4LF8 - chains A and L of the 21 polymer chains in the assembly; structure by X-ray diffraction, 3.15 A resolution.

[Chain A]
Molecule: 16S rRNA
From: Thermus thermophilus
Sequence (1522 nucleotides; row label = number of the first residue in the row; note: 42 numbers in that range are skipped by the numbering (no residue carries them; nothing is unmodelled there); a row labelled like 190A-190L holds insertion residues (190A, then the next letters in order); numbering starts at 0):
     0 UUUGUUGGAG AGUUUGAUCC UGGCUCAGGG UGAACGCUGG CGGCGUGCCU AAGACAUGCA
    60 AGUCGUGCGG G
    73 CCGCGGGGUU UU
    88 ACUCCG
    95 UGGUC
   101 AGCGGCGGAC GGGUGAGUAA CGCGUGGGU
  129A G
   130 ACCUACCCGG AAGAGGGGGA CAACCCGGGG AAACUCGGGC UAAUCCCCCA UGUGGACCCG
   190 C
190A-190L CCCUUGGGGUGU
   191 GUCCAAAGGG CUUU
   216 GCCCGCUUCC GGAUGGGCCC GCGUCCCAUC AGCUAGUUGG UGGGGUAAUG GCCCACCAAG
   276 GCGACGACGG GUAGCCGGUC UGAGAGGAUG GCCGGCCACA GGGGCACUGA GACACGGGCC
   336 CCACUCCUAC GGGAGGCAGC AGUUAGGAAU CUUCCGCAAU GGGCGCAAGC CUGACGGAGC
   396 GACGCCGCUU GGAGGAAGAA GCCCUUCGGG GUGUAAACUC CUGAA
   442 CCCGGGACGA AACCCCCGAC GA
   474 GGGGACUGAC GGUACCGGG
   494 GUAAUAGCGC CGGCCAACUC CGUGCCAGCA GCCGCGGUAA UACGGAGGGC GCGAGCGUUA
   554 CCCGGAUUCA CUGGGCGUAA AGGGCGUGUA GGCGGCCUGG GGCGUCCCAU GUGAAAGACC
   614 ACGGCUCAAC CGUGGGGGAG CGUGGGAUAC GCUCAGGCUA GACGGUGGGA GAGGGUGGUG
   674 GAAUUCCCGG AGUAGCGGUG AAAUGCGCAG AUACCGGGAG GAACGCCGAU GGCGAAGGCA
   734 GCCACCUGGU CCACCCGUGA CGCUGAGGCG CGAAAGCGUG GGGAGCAAAC CGGAUUAGAU
   794 ACCCGGGUAG UCCACGCCCU AAACGAUGCG CGCUAGGUCU CUGGGUCU
   848 CCUGGGGGCC GAAGCUAACG CGUUAAGCGC GCCGCCUGGG GAGUACGGCC GCAAGGCUGA
   908 AACUCAAAGG AAUUGACGGG GGCCCGCACA AGCGGUGGAG CAUGUGGUUU AAUUCGAAGX
   968 AACGCGAAGA ACCUUACCAG GCCUUGACAU GCUAGG
 1003A G
  1004 AACCCGGGUG AAAGCCUGGG GUGCCCC
1030A-1030D GCGA
  1031 GGGGAGCCCU AGCACAGGUG CUGCAUGGCC GUCGUCAGCU CGUGCCGUGA GGUGUUGGGU
  1091 UAAGUCCCGC AACGAGCGCA ACCCCCGCCG UUAGUUGCCA GCGGUUCGGC CGGGCACUCU
  1151 AACGGGACUG CCCGCGAAA
  1171 GCGGGAGGAA GGAGGGGACG ACGUCUGGUC AGCAUGGCCC UUACGGCCUG GGCGACACAC
  1231 GUGCUACAAU GCCCACUACA AAGCGAUGCC ACCCGGCAAC GGGGAGCUAA UCGCAAAAAG
  1291 GUGGGCCCAG UUCGGAUUGG GGUCUGCAAC CCGACCCCAU GAAGCCGGAA UCGCUAGUAA
  1351 UCGCGGAUCA G
 1361A C
  1362 CAUGCCGCGG UGAAUACGUU CCCGGGCCUU GUACACACXG CCXGUXACGC CAUGGGAGCG
  1422 GGCUCUACCC GAAGUCGCCG GG
  1446 AGCCUACGGG
  1459 CAGGCGCCGA GGGUAGGGCC CGUGACUGGG GCGAAGUCGU AACAAGGUAG CUGUACCGGA
  1519 AGGUGCGGCU GGAUCCACUC CUUUCU
Not modelled in the structure: 0-4, 1534-1540
Modified / non-standard residues: PSU (pseudouridine-5'-monophosphate) at position 516, 7MG (7N-methyl-8-hydroguanosine-5'-monophosphate) at position 527, M2G (N2-dimethylguanosine-5'-monophosphate) at position 966, 5MC (5-methylcytidine-5'-monophosphate) at position 967, 2MG (2N-methylguanosine-5'-monophosphate) at position 1207, 5MC (5-methylcytidine-5'-monophosphate) at position 1400, 4OC (4n,o2'-methylcytidine-5'-monophosphate) at position 1402, 5MC (5-methylcytidine-5'-monophosphate) at position 1404, 5MC (5-methylcytidine-5'-monophosphate) at position 1407, UR3 (3-methyluridine-5'-monophoshate) at position 1498, PSU (pseudouridine-5'-monophosphate) at position 1540, PSU (pseudouridine-5'-monophosphate) at position 1541
Sequence notes: conflict C1534 (A2157 in M26923.1), A1535 (C2158 in M26923.1)
Bound ions: Mg2+ site 1 near U5 (its only coordinating residue here); Mg2+ site 2 near U12 (its only coordinating residue here); Mg2+ site 3: U12, A914; Mg2+ site 4 near G21 (its only coordinating residue here); Mg2+ site 5 near A53 (its only coordinating residue here); Mg2+ site 6 near G61 (its only coordinating residue here); Mg2+ site 7 near G107 (its only coordinating residue here); Mg2+ site 8 near G113 (its only coordinating residue here); Mg2+ site 9: G115, A116, G117, G289; Mg2+ site 10: A116, G117, G289; Mg2+ site 11: C121, G124, U125, G236; K+ site 1 near G167 (its only coordinating residue here); 81 more Mg2+ sites not listed; 6 more K+ sites not listed
Small-molecule neighbours:
  - paromomycin (PAR), molecule 1: U30, G31, C48, U49, U304, G306, C554, C555
  - paromomycin (PAR), molecule 2: G31, C47, C48, A50, A51, G52, A53, G113, U114, G115, A353, C355, A356, U358, U359, A360, G361, U365, C366
  - paromomycin (PAR), molecule 3: A119, A120, C121, G122, C123, G236, C237, G238, U239, C240, C241, C242, G281, A282, G284
  - paromomycin (PAR), molecule 4: G567, G568, C569, G570, G575, G821, C822, G874, C875, C877, C879, C880
  - paromomycin (PAR), molecule 5: G610, A611, C612, C613, A614, A622, C623, C624, G625, U626
  - paromomycin (PAR), molecule 6: G661, G662, A663, G664, G666, G667, C739, U740, G741, G742, U743
  - paromomycin (PAR), molecule 7: U669, G670, G671, U672, G673, G714, A715, A716, C717, C805, C806, A807
  - paromomycin (PAR), molecule 8: G1061, U1062, U1065, C1066, A1188, C1189, G1190
  - paromomycin (PAR), molecule 9: G1405, U1406, 5MC_1407, A1408, C1409, G1489, C1490, G1491, A1492, A1493, G1494, U1495, C1496

[Chain L]
Name: ribosomal protein S12
From: Thermus thermophilus
UniProt: F6DEQ7 (F6DEQ7_THETG); numbering as in UniProt (aligned over 1-135)
Amino-acid sequence (135 residues; each row starts with the number of its first residue):
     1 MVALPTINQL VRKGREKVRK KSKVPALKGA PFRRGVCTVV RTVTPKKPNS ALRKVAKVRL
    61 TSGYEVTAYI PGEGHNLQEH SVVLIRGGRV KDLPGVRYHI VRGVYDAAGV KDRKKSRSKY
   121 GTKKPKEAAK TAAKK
Not modelled in the structure: 1-4, 130-135
Modified / non-standard residues: Asp92 ((3s)-3-(methylsulfanyl)-l-aspartic acid; 0TD)
Bound ions: Mg2+: Pro48, Asn49 (shared with G529(A) of chain A)

[Chain A / chain L interface]
Residue-residue contacts (128; chain A residue first):
  C23(A) - Lys23(L)  phosphate contact
  U24(A) - Lys23(L)  salt bridge to the phosphate
  A33(A) - Pro31(L)  sugar contact
  A33(A) - Phe32(L)  base contact
  C34(A) - Phe32(L)  sugar contact
  C34(A) - Val101(L)  sugar contact
  C34(A) - Val104(L)  phosphate contact
  G35(A) - Val104(L)  sugar contact
  G35(A) - Ser118(L)  hydrogen bond to the sugar
  G35(A) - Gly121(L)  sugar contact
  C36(A) - Arg117(L)  hydrogen bond to the sugar
  C36(A) - Ser118(L)  sugar contact
  C36(A) - Thr122(L)  sugar contact
  C36(A) - Lys123(L)  salt bridge to the phosphate
  C36(A) - Lys124(L)  hydrogen bond to the phosphate
  U37(A) - Lys123(L)  phosphate contact
  U37(A) - Lys124(L)  hydrogen bond to the phosphate
  C241(A) - Arg19(L)  hydrogen bond to the sugar
  G302(A) - Lys17(L)  salt bridge to the phosphate
  A303(A) - Lys17(L)  salt bridge to the phosphate
  G362(A) - Lys28(L)  hydrogen bond to the sugar
  G362(A) - Arg33(L)  phosphate contact
  G362(A) - Arg34(L)  salt bridge to the phosphate
  G362(A) - Thr61(L)  phosphate contact
  A363(A) - Lys28(L)  hydrogen bond to the base
  A363(A) - Ala30(L)  base contact
  A363(A) - Pro31(L)  base contact
  A363(A) - Phe32(L)  base contact
  A363(A) - Arg33(L)  salt bridge to the phosphate
  A363(A) - Arg34(L)  salt bridge to the phosphate
  A363(A) - Thr61(L)  hydrogen bond to the phosphate
  A363(A) - Leu84(L)  sugar contact
  A363(A) - Tyr105(L)  sugar contact
  A364(A) - Lys28(L)  base contact
  G500(A) - Lys124(L)  phosphate contact
  C501(A) - Arg117(L)  salt bridge to the phosphate
  C501(A) - Ser118(L)  phosphate contact
  C501(A) - Lys124(L)  phosphate contact
  G502(A) - Lys115(L)  phosphate contact
  G502(A) - Ser116(L)  phosphate contact
  G502(A) - Arg117(L)  phosphate contact
  G502(A) - Ser118(L)  hydrogen bond to the phosphate
  G502(A) - Lys119(L)  phosphate contact
  C503(A) - Ser116(L)  hydrogen bond to the phosphate
  C503(A) - Lys119(L)  salt bridge to the phosphate
  C518(A) - Ser50(L)  phosphate contact
  C519(A) - Ser50(L)  hydrogen bond to the phosphate
  A520(A) - Ala51(L)  phosphate contact
  A520(A) - Leu52(L)  hydrogen bond to the phosphate
  A520(A) - Glu73(L)  hydrogen bond to the sugar
  G521(A) - Arg53(L)  hydrogen bond to the base
  G521(A) - Lys54(L)  salt bridge to the phosphate
  G521(A) - Gly72(L)  phosphate contact
  G521(A) - Glu73(L)  phosphate contact
  C522(A) - Asn49(L)  base contact
  C522(A) - Arg53(L)  base contact
  C522(A) - Tyr69(L)  hydrogen bond to the phosphate
  C522(A) - Pro71(L)  phosphate contact
  C522(A) - Gly72(L)  hydrogen bond to the phosphate
  C522(A) - Asp92(L)  base contact
  C522(A) - Tyr120(L)  hydrogen bond to the phosphate
  A523(A) - Arg53(L)  base contact
  A523(A) - Val90(L)  base contact
  A523(A) - Lys91(L)  base contact
  A523(A) - Asp92(L)  base contact
  A523(A) - Tyr120(L)  phosphate contact
  C525(A) - Arg89(L)  salt bridge to the phosphate
  C526(A) - Lys91(L)  salt bridge to the phosphate
  7MG_527(A) - Asn49(L)  hydrogen bond to the base
  C528(A) - Asn49(L)  hydrogen bond to the base
  G529(A) - Asn49(L)  base contact
  G529(A) - Ser50(L)  hydrogen bond to the base
  G537(A) - Glu73(L)  sugar contact
  G537(A) - Arg113(L)  salt bridge to the phosphate
  G538(A) - Arg113(L)  salt bridge to the phosphate
  G538(A) - Lys114(L)  hydrogen bond to the phosphate
  G538(A) - Lys115(L)  hydrogen bond to the phosphate
  A539(A) - Lys114(L)  phosphate contact
  A539(A) - Lys115(L)  salt bridge to the phosphate
  G550(A) - Lys119(L)  sugar contact
  U551(A) - Arg86(L)  sugar contact
  U551(A) - Lys119(L)  sugar contact
  U552(A) - Pro31(L)  hydrogen bond to the sugar
  U552(A) - Arg86(L)  sugar contact
  U552(A) - Gly87(L)  hydrogen bond to the sugar
  A553(A) - Val24(L)  phosphate contact
  A553(A) - Gly29(L)  sugar contact
  A553(A) - Ala30(L)  sugar contact
  A553(A) - Pro31(L)  sugar contact
  A553(A) - Gly87(L)  phosphate contact
  A553(A) - Gly88(L)  phosphate contact
  C554(A) - Ser22(L)  hydrogen bond to the phosphate
  C555(A) - Lys20(L)  salt bridge to the phosphate
  C556(A) - Lys20(L)  salt bridge to the phosphate
  C562(A) - Arg15(L)  base contact
  C562(A) - Glu16(L)  hydrogen bond to the sugar
  C562(A) - Lys17(L)  sugar contact
  A563(A) - Arg15(L)  base contact
  C564(A) - Leu10(L)  phosphate contact
  C564(A) - Arg15(L)  salt bridge to the phosphate
  G567(A) - Pro5(L)  base contact
  G567(A) - Arg15(L)  hydrogen bond to the base
  G568(A) - Pro5(L)  base contact
  G585(A) - Asn8(L)  sugar contact
  C879(A) - Thr6(L)  base contact
  C879(A) - Asn8(L)  phosphate contact
  C880(A) - Thr6(L)  hydrogen bond to the phosphate
  C880(A) - Asn8(L)  hydrogen bond to the phosphate
  C880(A) - Gln9(L)  base contact
  C880(A) - Arg12(L)  salt bridge to the phosphate
  G881(A) - Gln9(L)  hydrogen bond to the phosphate
  G881(A) - Arg12(L)  salt bridge to the phosphate
  G881(A) - Lys13(L)  phosphate contact
  C882(A) - Pro5(L)  base contact
  C882(A) - Lys13(L)  salt bridge to the phosphate
  U884(A) - Arg15(L)  hydrogen bond to the base
  A909(A) - Lys21(L)  salt bridge to the phosphate
  C910(A) - Arg97(L)  salt bridge to the phosphate
  U911(A) - Gly95(L)  phosphate contact
  U911(A) - Arg97(L)  salt bridge to the phosphate
  C912(A) - Arg89(L)  salt bridge to the phosphate
  A913(A) - Lys46(L)  salt bridge to the phosphate
  A913(A) - Lys91(L)  salt bridge to the phosphate
  C1412(A) - Lys57(L)  salt bridge to the phosphate
  C1490(A) - Pro94(L)  sugar contact
  G1491(A) - Lys46(L)  sugar contact
  A1492(A) - Lys46(L)  phosphate contact
  A1492(A) - Lys47(L)  hydrogen bond to the phosphate
Interface residues without a listed pair, chain A (63 interface residues in all): A32, U49, C883, A908, C1411
Interface residues without a listed pair, chain L (68 interface residues in all): Val18, Pro45, Pro48, Arg102, Gly103

[Summary]
63 residues of chain A and 68 residues of chain L are in contact, with 32 hydrogen bonds and 28 salt bridges.
Polar pairs include A363(A)-Lys28(L), G521(A)-Arg53(L) and 7MG_527(A)-Asn49(L). Bound to chain A: 9 copies of
paromomycin. U12(A) and A914(A) form the Mg2+ site 3.
Here chain A is 16S rRNA and chain L is ribosomal protein S12, both from Thermus thermophilus. Entry 4LF8
(Crystal Structure of 30S ribosomal subunit from Thermus thermophilus) was determined by X-ray diffraction.
